Entry 8EAJ (electron microscopy, 2.45 A resolution); this record covers chains C and D of the 7 polymer chains in the assembly.

Chain C (and D):
Protein: Minichromosome maintenance protein MCM
Source organism: Saccharolobus solfataricus P2
Notes: EC 3.6.4.12; chain D of this document is another copy of the same molecule, construct and numbering; everything in this record applies to it too
UniProt: Q9UXG1 (MCM_SACS2); residue numbers follow UniProt; this construct covers 2-265, 269-612
Chain sequence (610 residues; each row starts with the number of its first residue; note: 3 numbers in that range are skipped by the numbering (no residue carries them; nothing is unmodelled there); numbering starts at 0):
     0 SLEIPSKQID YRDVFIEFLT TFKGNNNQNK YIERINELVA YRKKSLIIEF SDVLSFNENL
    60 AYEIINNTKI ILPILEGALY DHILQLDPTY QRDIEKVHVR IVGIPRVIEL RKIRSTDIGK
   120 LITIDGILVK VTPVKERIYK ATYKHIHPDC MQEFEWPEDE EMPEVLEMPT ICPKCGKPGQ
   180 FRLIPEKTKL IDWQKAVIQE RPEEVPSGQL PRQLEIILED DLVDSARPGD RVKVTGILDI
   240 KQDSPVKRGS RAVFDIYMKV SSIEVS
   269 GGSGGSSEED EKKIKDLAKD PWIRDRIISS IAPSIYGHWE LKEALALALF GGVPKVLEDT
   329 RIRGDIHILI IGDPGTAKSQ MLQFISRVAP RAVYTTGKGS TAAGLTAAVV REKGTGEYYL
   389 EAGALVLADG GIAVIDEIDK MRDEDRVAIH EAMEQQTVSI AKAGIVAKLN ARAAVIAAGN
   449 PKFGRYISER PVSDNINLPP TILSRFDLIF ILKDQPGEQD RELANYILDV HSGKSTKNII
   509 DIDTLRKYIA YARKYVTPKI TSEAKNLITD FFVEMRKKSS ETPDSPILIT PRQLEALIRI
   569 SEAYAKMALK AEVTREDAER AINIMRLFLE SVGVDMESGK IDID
Not modelled in the structure: 0-6, 269-274, 605-612
Construct notes: expression tag (0-1); conflict Gly269 (Leu in Q9UXG1), Gly270 (Asp in Q9UXG1), Ser271 (Glu in Q9UXG1), Gly272 (Val in Q9UXG1), Gly273 (Ile in Q9UXG1), Ser274 (Ile in Q9UXG1)
Metal / ion sites: Zn2+: His144, Cys149, Cys171, Cys174; Mg2+: Ser347 (together with 08T)
Residues lining bound ligands:
  - 08T ([[[(2R,3S,4R,5R)-5-(6-aminopurin-9-yl)-3,4-bis(oxidanyl)oxolan-2-yl]methoxy-oxidanyl-phosphoryl]oxy-oxidanyl-phosphoryl]oxy-tris(fluoranyl)beryllium), molecule 1: Ser302, Ile303, Tyr304, His306, Asp341, Pro342, Gly343, Thr344, Ala345, Lys346, Ser347, Gln348, Glu405, Asn448, Leu491, Ile495
  - 08T, molecule 2: Glu422, Gln423, Arg473, Pro559, Arg560, Glu563
Swiss-Prot annotation at these positions:
  - motif: Ser472 to Asp475 (Arginine finger)
  - binding site (ATP): Gly340 to Ser347
  - mutagenesis: Leu189 (L189D: Predominantly monomeric and loss of helicase activity; when associated with R-191), Asp191 (D191R: Predominantly monomeric and loss of helicase activity; when associated with D-189), Glu202 to Val204 (Loss of helicase activity), Phe318 (F318A: No effect on helicase and ATPase activity), Glu326 to Asp327 (Impairs helicase activity; when associated with A-329), Arg329 (R329A: Impairs helicase activity; when associated with 326-A-A-327), Arg331 (R331A: Loss of helicase and ATPase activity), Lys346 (K346A: Loss of helicase and ATPase activity; K346A: Sharp decrease in ATPase activity. Almost devoid of helicase activity), Arg359 (R359A: Loss of helicase and reduction of ATPase activity), Lys366 (K366E: Loss of helicase and reduction of ATPase activity), Thr374 (T374E: Reduction of helicase and gain of ATPase activity), Asp404 (D404A: Loss of helicase and ATPase activity), 9 further mutagenesis entries in UniProt
Reported in the primary citation:
  - catalytic residues: Glu405 (citing earlier work)

Interface between chain C and chain D:
Contacting residue pairs - 114 pairs, chain C then chain D:
  Arg113(C) - Glu135(D)
  Arg113(C) - Asp191(D)
  Arg113(C) - Val222(D)
  Arg113(C) - Asp223(D)  salt bridge
  Ser114(C) - Glu135(D)
  Ser114(C) - Leu189(D)
  Ser114(C) - Asp191(D)  hydrogen bond (backbone-side chain)
  Glu159(C) - Arg181(D)  salt bridge
  Glu166(C) - Gln179(D)
  Glu166(C) - Arg181(D)  salt bridge
  Met167(C) - Gln179(D)
  Thr169(C) - Gln179(D)
  Pro201(C) - Asn438(D)
  Ser206(C) - Arg226(D)  hydrogen bond
  Ser206(C) - Asp397(D)  hydrogen bond
  Gly207(C) - Arg226(D)
  Gly207(C) - Val394(D)
  Gly207(C) - Asp397(D)
  Gln208(C) - Arg226(D)
  Leu209(C) - Leu388(D)
  Pro210(C) - Leu437(D)
  Arg211(C) - Asp223(D)  salt bridge
  Asp238(C) - Pro184(D)
  Ile239(C) - Leu189(D)  hydrophobic
  Gln241(C) - Pro184(D)
  Lys246(C) - Lys246(D)
  Arg247(C) - Leu165(D)
  Arg247(C) - Met167(D)
  Gly248(C) - Asp242(D)
  Gly248(C) - Pro244(D)
  Ser249(C) - Val164(D)
  Ser249(C) - Leu165(D)
  Ser249(C) - Gln241(D)
  Ser249(C) - Asp242(D)  hydrogen bond (side chain-backbone)
  Ser249(C) - Pro244(D)
  Arg250(C) - Glu163(D)
  Arg250(C) - Gln241(D)  hydrogen bond (side chain-backbone)
  Ala251(C) - Arg136(D)
  Ala251(C) - Ile137(D)  hydrogen bond (backbone-backbone)
  Ala251(C) - Glu163(D)
  Ala251(C) - Leu165(D)  hydrophobic
  Val252(C) - Lys134(D)
  Val252(C) - Glu135(D)
  Val252(C) - Trp192(D)  hydrophobic
  Phe253(C) - Lys134(D)
  Phe253(C) - Glu135(D)  hydrogen bond (backbone-backbone)
  Phe253(C) - Ile137(D)  hydrophobic
  Asp254(C) - Lys134(D)
  Ile255(C) - Glu135(D)
  Pro301(C) - Asp327(D)
  Ser302(C) - Leu325(D)
  Ser302(C) - Asp327(D)  hydrogen bond
  Pro342(C) - Ser472(D)
  Pro342(C) - Thr558(D)
  Pro342(C) - Arg560(D)
  Gly343(C) - Pro559(D)
  Gly343(C) - Arg560(D)
  Ser347(C) - Gln423(D)
  Gln348(C) - Thr328(D)  hydrogen bond
  Gln348(C) - Arg329(D)
  Gln348(C) - Gln423(D)  hydrogen bond
  Gln351(C) - Gln423(D)
  Phe352(C) - Asp327(D)
  Arg355(C) - Leu325(D)
  Arg355(C) - Glu326(D)  hydrogen bond (side chain-backbone)
  Arg355(C) - Asp327(D)  hydrogen bond (side chain-backbone)
  Arg355(C) - Thr328(D)
  Val361(C) - Val434(D)  hydrophobic
  Tyr362(C) - Glu419(D)
  Tyr362(C) - Ser427(D)
  Tyr362(C) - Lys436(D)
  Thr364(C) - Glu419(D)  hydrogen bond
  Thr364(C) - Ser427(D)
  Lys366(C) - Glu412(D)
  Lys366(C) - Val415(D)
  Lys366(C) - Ala416(D)
  Gly367(C) - Ser427(D)
  Gly367(C) - Ile428(D)
  Gly367(C) - Ala429(D)  hydrogen bond (backbone-backbone)
  Gly367(C) - Lys430(D)
  Ser368(C) - Ala429(D)
  Thr369(C) - Ala429(D)  hydrogen bond (backbone-backbone)
  Thr369(C) - Lys430(D)
  Gly372(C) - Ala429(D)
  Gly372(C) - Ala431(D)
  Val378(C) - Tyr386(D)  hydrophobic
  Lys381(C) - Lys381(D)
  Lys381(C) - Gly384(D)
  Ala390(C) - Gly432(D)
  Glu405(C) - His418(D)
  Asn448(C) - Thr469(D)
  Arg453(C) - Leu556(D)
  Asp482(C) - Arg544(D)  salt bridge
  Asp482(C) - Pro559(D)
  Pro484(C) - Arg544(D)
  Pro484(C) - Ser548(D)
  Asp488(C) - Arg544(D)  salt bridge
  Arg489(C) - Thr537(D)
  Arg489(C) - Asp538(D)  salt bridge
  Arg489(C) - Val541(D)
  Leu491(C) - Pro559(D)  hydrophobic
  Ala492(C) - Thr537(D)
  Ala492(C) - Leu562(D)  hydrophobic
  Asn493(C) - Lys533(D)  hydrogen bond
  Asn493(C) - Thr537(D)
  Ile495(C) - Leu562(D)  hydrophobic
  Leu496(C) - Lys533(D)
  Leu496(C) - Thr537(D)
  Leu496(C) - Ile566(D)  hydrophobic
  Asp497(C) - Lys533(D)
  Val498(C) - Leu325(D)  hydrophobic
  His499(C) - Lys323(D)
  His499(C) - Ile330(D)
  His499(C) - Glu563(D)
Interface residues without a listed pair, chain C (77 interface residues in all): Arg110, Ile117, Lys129, Trp155, Pro162, Ile170, Thr363, Ala376, Glu389, Ala392, Leu395, Lys408, Phe451, Gly452, Gln483, Ser503
Interface residues without a listed pair, chain D (86 interface residues in all): Thr131, Pro132, Val133, Ile145, His146, Leu182, Ile190, Gln193, Ala225, Val245, Thr383, Glu385, Ala390, Gly398, Thr425, Arg440, Pro468, Arg473, Phe540, Ser547, Ile557

Overview:
Chain C and chain D form an interface of 77 and 86 residues respectively; the contacts include 16 hydrogen
bonds and 7 salt bridges. Polar contacts include Arg113(C)-Asp223(D), Glu159(C)-Arg181(D) and
Glu166(C)-Arg181(D). Bound to chain C: compound 08T. The paper reports the catalytic residue Glu405(C).
Both chains are Minichromosome maintenance protein MCM (Saccharolobus solfataricus P2). Entry 8EAJ (SsoMCM
hexamer bound to Mg/ADP-BeFx and 46-mer DNA strand. Class 1) was determined by electron microscopy (same
publication as 8EAF, 8EAG, 8EAH, 8EAK, 8EAL and 8EAM).
